Entry 1YMS (X-ray diffraction, 1.60 A resolution); this record covers chain A.

Chain A:
Protein: beta-lactamase CTX-M-9
Organism: Escherichia coli
Notes: EC 3.5.2.6
Reference sequence: Q9L5C8 (Q9L5C8_ECOLI); the author numbering skips numbers that UniProt does not, so the offset changes along the chain: 25-57 = UniProt 29-61; 59-238 = UniProt 62-241; 240-252 = UniProt 242-254; 254-290 = UniProt 255-291
Chain sequence (263 residues; numbered 25 to 290; 3 numbers in that range are skipped by the numbering (no residue carries them; nothing is unmodelled there); the number before each row is that of its first residue):
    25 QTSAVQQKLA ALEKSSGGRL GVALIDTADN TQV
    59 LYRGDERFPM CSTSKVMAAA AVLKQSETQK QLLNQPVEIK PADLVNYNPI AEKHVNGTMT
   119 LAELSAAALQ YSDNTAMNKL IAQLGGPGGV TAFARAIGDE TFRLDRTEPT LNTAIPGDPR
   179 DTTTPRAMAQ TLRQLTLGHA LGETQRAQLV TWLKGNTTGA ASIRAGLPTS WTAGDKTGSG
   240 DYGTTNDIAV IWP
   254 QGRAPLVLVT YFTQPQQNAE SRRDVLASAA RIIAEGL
Covalently attached groups: [(2-ethoxy-1-naphthoyl)amino]methylboronic acid (NBF) linked to Ser70
Ligand contacts: NBF ([(2-ethoxy-1-naphthoyl)amino]methylboronic acid): Cys69, Lys73, Asn104, Tyr105, Ser130, Asn132, Pro167, Asn170, Lys234, Thr235, Gly236, Ser237, Gly238, Asp240
Reported in the primary citation:
  - binding site for NBF: Ser70, Asn104, Ser130, Asn132, Ser237, Asp240
  - conformationally variable residues (side-chain flip): Lys73, Glu166
  - contacts within the chain: Lys73-Ser130 (hydrogen bond)
  - catalytic residues: Glu166, Arg276 (citing earlier work)
  - catalytic residues: Lys73 (proposed by the authors, not directly observed)

Overview:
Covalently linked compound NBF: at Ser70. From the paper: catalytic residues Glu166, Arg276 and Lys73; a
binding site for NBF at Ser70, Asn104 and Ser130 among others.
Chain A is beta-lactamase CTX-M-9 (Escherichia coli); the structure, X-ray crystallographic structure of
CTX-M-9 beta-lactamase complexed with nafcinin-like boronic acid inhibitor, was determined by X-ray
diffraction, deposited together with 1YLY, 1YLZ, 1YM1 and 1YMX.
